Entry 7KHE (electron microscopy, 3.58 A resolution); this record covers chains F and X of the 9 polymer chains in the assembly.

== Chain F ==
Protein: RNA polymerase sigma factor RpoD
From: Escherichia coli (strain K12)
Reference sequence: P00579 (RPOD_ECOLI); residue numbers follow UniProt; this construct covers 1-613
Chain sequence (613 residues; each row starts with the number of its first residue):
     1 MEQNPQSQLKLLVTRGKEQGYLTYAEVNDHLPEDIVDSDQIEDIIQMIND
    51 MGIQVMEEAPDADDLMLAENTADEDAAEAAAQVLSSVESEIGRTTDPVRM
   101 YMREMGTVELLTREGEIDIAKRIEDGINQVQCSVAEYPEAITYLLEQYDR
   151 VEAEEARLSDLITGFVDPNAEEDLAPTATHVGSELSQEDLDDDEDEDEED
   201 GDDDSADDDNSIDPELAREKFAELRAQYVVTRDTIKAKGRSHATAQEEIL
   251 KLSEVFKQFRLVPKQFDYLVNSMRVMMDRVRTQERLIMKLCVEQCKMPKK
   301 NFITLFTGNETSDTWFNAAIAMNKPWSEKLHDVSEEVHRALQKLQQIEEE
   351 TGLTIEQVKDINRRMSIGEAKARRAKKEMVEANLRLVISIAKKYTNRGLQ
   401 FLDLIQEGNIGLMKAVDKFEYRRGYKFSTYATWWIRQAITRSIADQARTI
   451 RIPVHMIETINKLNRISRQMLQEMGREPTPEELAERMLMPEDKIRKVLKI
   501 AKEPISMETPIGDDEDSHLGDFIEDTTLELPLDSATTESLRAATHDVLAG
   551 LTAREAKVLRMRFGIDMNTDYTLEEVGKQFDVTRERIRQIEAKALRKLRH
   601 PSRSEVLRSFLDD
Unresolved in the structure: 1-90, 168-212, 237-242, 613
Small-molecule neighbours:
  - chapso (1N7), molecule 1: Ile505, Pro510, Gly512
  - chapso (1N7), molecule 2: Ile511, Leu519, Phe522, Ile523
UniProt features mapped onto this chain:
  - DNA-binding region: Leu573 to Ala592 (H-T-H motif)
  - region: Arg584 to Arg599 (Interaction with anti-sigma factors)
  - motif: Asp403 to Gln406 (Interaction with polymerase core subunit RpoC)
  - site: Arg562 (Interaction with anti-sigma factors)
  - mutagenesis: Ala553 (A553D: Disrupts the interaction with Escherichia phage lambda antitermination protein Q), Arg596 (R596D/E: 2-fold reduction in activation of class II Crp-dependent promoters)

== Chain X ==
Molecule: 61-nt DNA strand
From: Escherichia coli K-12
Sequence (61 nucleotides; numbered 20 to 80; the number before each row is that of its first residue):
    20 TCCTCTTGTCAGGCCGGAATAACTCCCTATAATGCGCCACCACTGACACG
    70 GACTCTACGAG
Unresolved in the structure: 56-62

== Interface between chain F and chain X ==
Contacting residue pairs (45):
  Met102(F) with DG55(X), base contact
  Met105(F) with DG53(X), base contact
  Gly106(F) with DG53(X), base contact
  Leu110(F) with DT52(X), base contact
  Ala382(F) with DT52(X), base contact
  Asn383(F) with DT52(X), hydrogen bond to the base
  Arg385(F) with DT52(X), base contact; DG53(X), hydrogen bond to the base
  Leu386(F) with DT52(X), base contact
  Ser389(F) with DT52(X), phosphate contact; DG53(X), phosphate contact
  Lys392(F) with DC54(X), salt bridge to the phosphate; DG55(X), phosphate contact
  Lys418(F) with DC46(X), salt bridge to the phosphate
  Glu420(F) with DA48(X), base contact
  Arg423(F) with DA48(X), hydrogen bond to the base
  Tyr425(F) with DA48(X), sugar contact; DT49(X), sugar contact; DA50(X), phosphate contact
  Lys426(F) with DA50(X), hydrogen bond to the phosphate; DA51(X), salt bridge to the phosphate; DT52(X), base contact
  Ser428(F) with DA51(X), hydrogen bond to the phosphate; DT52(X), base contact
  Thr429(F) with DA50(X), phosphate contact; DA51(X), hydrogen bond to the base
  Tyr430(F) with DA48(X), stacking on the base
  Thr432(F) with DA51(X), hydrogen bond to the base
  Trp433(F) with DT47(X), base contact; DA48(X), sugar contact
  Trp434(F) with DT47(X), base contact
  Gln437(F) with DC46(X), hydrogen bond to the base; DT47(X), base contact
  Arg441(F) with DT43(X), salt bridge to the phosphate; DC44(X), base contact
  Arg451(F) with DC42(X), salt bridge to the phosphate
  Pro453(F) with DA41(X), sugar contact; DC42(X), phosphate contact
  His455(F) with DA41(X), salt bridge to the phosphate
  Lys493(F) with DA40(X), salt bridge to the phosphate
  Glu585(F) with DT25(X), base contact
  Arg586(F) with DC24(X), salt bridge to the phosphate
  Gln589(F) with DT23(X), base contact; DC24(X), base contact
  Lys593(F) with DT23(X), phosphate contact
Other interface residues (no listed pair), chain F (34 interface residues in all): Arg113, Ile388, Arg588
Other interface residues (no listed pair), chain X (21 interface residues in all): DC22, DT26, DG27

== In short ==
34 residues of chain F face 21 of chain X across their interface; the contacts include 8 hydrogen bonds, 8
salt bridges and 1 aromatic stacking contact. Among the polar pairs are Asn383(F)-DT52(X), Arg385(F)-DG53(X)
and Arg423(F)-DA48(X). Ligands of chain F: chapso.
Chain F is RNA polymerase sigma factor RpoD (Escherichia coli (strain K12)) and chain X is a 61-nt DNA strand
(Escherichia coli K-12); the structure, Escherichia coli RNA polymerase and rrnBP1 promoter pre-open complex
with DksA/ppGpp, was determined by electron microscopy together with 7KHB, 7KHC and 7KHI from the same study.
